7WG3 - chains A and J of the 12 polymer chains in the assembly; structure by X-ray diffraction, 2.19 A resolution.

== Chain A ==
Molecule: Light chain of D9 Fab
Organism: Mus musculus
Notes: antibody fragment or engineered binder
Amino-acid sequence (213 residues; each row starts with the number of its first residue):
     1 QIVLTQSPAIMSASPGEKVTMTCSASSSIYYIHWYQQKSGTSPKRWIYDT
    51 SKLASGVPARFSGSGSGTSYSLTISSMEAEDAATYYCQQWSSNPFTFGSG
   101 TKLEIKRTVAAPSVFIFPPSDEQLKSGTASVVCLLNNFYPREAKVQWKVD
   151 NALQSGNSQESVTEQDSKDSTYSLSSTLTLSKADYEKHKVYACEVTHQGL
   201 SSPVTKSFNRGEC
Disulfide bonds: Cys-23/Cys-87, Cys-133/Cys-193
From the paper describing this entry:
  - mutagenesis - Q88A, Q89A, P94A: decreased binding to human IL-17RB
  - contacts within the chain: Tyr-30/Ser-91

== Chain J ==
Molecule: IL17RB protein
Organism: Bos taurus
Notes: fragment: extracellular domain
UniProt: A3KN55 (A3KN55_BOVIN); residues 1-255 here correspond to UniProt positions 18-272 (UniProt number = residue number + 17)
Amino-acid sequence (255 residues; each row starts with the number of its first residue):
     1 PEPTIQCGSEPGPSPEWMVRHTLTPGDLRDLRVETIKSNVDLEDSPILMN
    51 ISWILRADASIRLLKATKICVMGKSHFQSYSCIRCNYTQAFQTQTRPSGG
   101 KWTFSYVGFPVELNTVYFIGAHNIPNANMNEDGPSMAVNFTSPGCLDHVM
   151 KYKKKCIEAGSLWKPNITACKRSANTVEVNFTTSPLGDRYMALIQSTAVI
   201 GTSYVSEKELTRTSVVVHVTGESEGAVVQLTPYFHTCGNDCIRQRGTVVQ
   251 CPQTG
Unresolved in the structure: 127-133, 253-255
Disulfide bonds: Cys-7/Cys-85, Cys-70/Cys-82, Cys-145/Cys-156, Cys-170/Cys-251, Cys-237/Cys-241
Covalent attachments: glycan linked to Asn-50; N-acetylglucosamine (NAG) linked to Asn-86, Asn-139, Asn-166, Asn-180
Residues lining bound ligands: N-acetylglucosamine (NAG; 2-acetamido-2-deoxy-beta-D-glucopyranose): Phe-77, Glu-112, Lys-155
From the paper describing this entry:
  - post-translational modification sites: Asn-139

== Chain A / chain J interface ==
Residue-residue contacts (10):
  Pro-8(A) with Thr-95(J)
  Ile-10(A) with Thr-95(J); Arg-96(J); Pro-97(J), hydrophobic
  Met-11(A) with Pro-97(J)
  Ser-12(A) with Pro-97(J), hydrogen bond (side chain-backbone); Ser-98(J)
  Glu-142(A) with Glu-2(J); Arg-96(J), salt bridge; Ser-98(J)
Also at the interface, not in a pair above, chain A (7 interface residues in all): Glu-104, Lys-106
Also at the interface, not in a pair above, chain J (6 interface residues in all): Gly-99

== In short ==
The interface between chain A and chain J involves 7 residues on one side and 6 on the other; the contacts
include 1 hydrogen bond and 1 salt bridge. Polar pairs include Glu-142(A)/Arg-96(J) and Ser-12(A)/Pro-97(J).
From the paper: Q88A, Q89A and P94A of chain A reduce binding to human IL-17RB; a modification site at
Asn-139(J).
Here chain A is Light chain of D9 Fab (Mus musculus) and chain J is IL17RB protein (Bos taurus). Entry 7WG3
(Structural basis of interleukin-17B receptor in complex with a neutralizing antibody D9 for guiding
humanization and ...) was determined by X-ray diffraction.
